PDB entry 8HIM | electron microscopy, 2.80 A resolution | chains P and B of the 13 polymer chains in the assembly

# Chain P
Molecule: 20-nt RNA strand
Sequence (20 nucleotides; each row starts with the number of its first residue):
     1 UAUAUGCAUAAAGACCAGGC
Not modelled in the structure: 1-9

# Chain B
Protein: DNA-directed RNA polymerase IV and V subunit 2
From: Brassica oleracea
Amino-acid sequence (1169 residues; numbered 1 to 1169; the number before each row is that of its first residue):
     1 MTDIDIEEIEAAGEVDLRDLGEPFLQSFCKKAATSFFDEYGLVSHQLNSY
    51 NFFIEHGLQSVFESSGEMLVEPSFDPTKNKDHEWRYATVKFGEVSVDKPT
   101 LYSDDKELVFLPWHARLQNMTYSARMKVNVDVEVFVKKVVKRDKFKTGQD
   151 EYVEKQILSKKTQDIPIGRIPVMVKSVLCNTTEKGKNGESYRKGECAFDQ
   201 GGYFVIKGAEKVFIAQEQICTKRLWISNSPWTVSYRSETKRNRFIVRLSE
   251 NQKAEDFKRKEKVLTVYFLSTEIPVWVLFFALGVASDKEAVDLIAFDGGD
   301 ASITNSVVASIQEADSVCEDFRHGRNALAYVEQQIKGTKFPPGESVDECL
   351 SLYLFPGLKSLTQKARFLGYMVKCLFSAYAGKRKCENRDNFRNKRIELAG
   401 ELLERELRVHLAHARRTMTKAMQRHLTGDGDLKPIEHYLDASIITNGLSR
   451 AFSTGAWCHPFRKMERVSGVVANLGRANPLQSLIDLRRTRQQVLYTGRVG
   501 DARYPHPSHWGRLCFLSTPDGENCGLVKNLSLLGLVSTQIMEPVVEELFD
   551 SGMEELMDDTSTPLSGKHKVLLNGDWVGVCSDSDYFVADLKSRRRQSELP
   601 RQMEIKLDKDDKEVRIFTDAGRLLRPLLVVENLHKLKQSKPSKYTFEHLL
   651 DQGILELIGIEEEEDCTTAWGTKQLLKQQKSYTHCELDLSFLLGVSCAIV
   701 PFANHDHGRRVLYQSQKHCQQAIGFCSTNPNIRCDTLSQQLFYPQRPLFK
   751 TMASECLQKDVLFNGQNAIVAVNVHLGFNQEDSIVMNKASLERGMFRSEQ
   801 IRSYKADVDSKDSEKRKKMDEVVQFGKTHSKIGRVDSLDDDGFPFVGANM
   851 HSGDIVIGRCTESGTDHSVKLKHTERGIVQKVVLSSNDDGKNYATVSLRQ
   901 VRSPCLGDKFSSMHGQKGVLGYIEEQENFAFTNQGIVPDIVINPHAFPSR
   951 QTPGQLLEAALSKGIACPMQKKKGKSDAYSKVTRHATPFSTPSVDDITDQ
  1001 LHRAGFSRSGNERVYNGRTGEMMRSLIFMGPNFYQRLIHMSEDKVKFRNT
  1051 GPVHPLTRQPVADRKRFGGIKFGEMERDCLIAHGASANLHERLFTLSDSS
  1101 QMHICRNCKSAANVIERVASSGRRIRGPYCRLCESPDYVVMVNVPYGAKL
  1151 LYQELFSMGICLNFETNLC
Not modelled in the structure: 1-14, 73-85, 135-161, 184-190, 253-257, 811-821, 1049-1169
What the authors report for this chain:
  - binding site for the 34-nt DNA strand: Tyr-495
  - binding site for the 34-nt DNA strand: Tyr-495

# Chain P / chain B interface
Contacting residue pairs (7; chain P residue first):
  A14(P) / Ser-468(B)  phosphate contact
  C15(P) / Ser-468(B)  phosphate contact
  C16(P) / Asn-523(B)  phosphate contact
  A17(P) / Gln-721(B)  phosphate contact
  G18(P) / Lys-717(B)  salt bridge to the phosphate
  G18(P) / Gln-721(B)  phosphate contact
  G19(P) / Lys-917(B)  salt bridge to the phosphate
Other interface residues (no listed pair), chain B (8 interface residues in all): Glu-522, Lys-909, His-1039

# Summary
6 residues of chain P and 8 residues of chain B are in contact; the contacts include 2 salt bridges. Polar
contacts include G18(P)/Lys-717(B) and G19(P)/Lys-917(B). The paper reports a binding site for the 34-nt DNA
strand at Tyr-495(B).
Here chain P is a 20-nt RNA strand and chain B is DNA-directed RNA polymerase IV and V subunit 2 (Brassica
oleracea). Entry 8HIM (A cryo-EM structure of B. oleracea RNA polymerase V elongation complex at 2.73
Angstrom) was determined by electron microscopy, deposited together with 8HIL.
